Entry 8DFD (electron microscopy, 2.12 A resolution); this record covers chains B and D of the 8 polymer chains in the assembly.

[Chain B (and D)]
Molecule: Nitrogenase molybdenum-iron protein beta chain
Source organism: Azotobacter vinelandii
Notes: EC 1.18.6.1; chain D of this document is another copy of the same molecule, construct and numbering; everything in this record applies to it too
Reference sequence: P07329 (NIFK_AZOVI); residues 1-523 here = UniProt positions 1-523
Sequence (523 residues; row label = number of the first residue in the row):
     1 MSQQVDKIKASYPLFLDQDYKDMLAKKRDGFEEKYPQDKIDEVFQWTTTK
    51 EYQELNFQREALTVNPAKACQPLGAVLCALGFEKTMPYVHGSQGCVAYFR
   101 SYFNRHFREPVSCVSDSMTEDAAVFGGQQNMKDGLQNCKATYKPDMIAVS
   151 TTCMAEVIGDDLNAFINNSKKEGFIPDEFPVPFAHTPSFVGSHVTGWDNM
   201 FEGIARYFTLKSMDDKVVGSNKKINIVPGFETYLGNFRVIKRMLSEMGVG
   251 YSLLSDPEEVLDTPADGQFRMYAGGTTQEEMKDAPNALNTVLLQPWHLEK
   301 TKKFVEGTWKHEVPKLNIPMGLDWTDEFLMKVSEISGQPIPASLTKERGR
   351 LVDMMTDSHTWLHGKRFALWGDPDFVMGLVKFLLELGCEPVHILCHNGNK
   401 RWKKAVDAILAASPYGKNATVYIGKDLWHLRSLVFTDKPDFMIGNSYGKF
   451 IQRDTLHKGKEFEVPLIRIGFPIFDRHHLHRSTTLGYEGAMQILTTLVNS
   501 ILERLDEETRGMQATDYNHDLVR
Not modelled in the structure: 1
Bound ions: fe(8)-S(7) cluster Fe: C70, C95, C153 (shared with 3 residues of chain A); Fe ion site 1: R108, E109 (shared with D353(D), D357(D) of chain D); Fe ion site 2: D353, D357 (shared with R108(D), E109(D) of chain D)
Small-molecule neighbours: fe(8)-S(7) cluster (CLF): C70, P72, S92, G94, C95, Y98, F99, T152, C153, S188
Swiss-Prot annotation at these positions:
  - binding site ([8Fe-7S] cluster): C70, C95, C153, S188

[Interface between chain B and chain D]
Contacting residue pairs (138):
  S11(B) - Y517(D)  hydrogen bond (backbone-side chain)
  S11(B) - N518(D)
  Y12(B) - L505(D)  hydrophobic
  Y12(B) - E508(D)  hydrogen bond
  Y12(B) - T509(D)
  Y12(B) - T515(D)
  Y12(B) - Y517(D)
  Y12(B) - N518(D)
  F15(B) - Y517(D)
  L16(B) - A514(D)
  L16(B) - T515(D)
  L16(B) - Y517(D)
  K34(B) - Q513(D)  hydrogen bond
  Q37(B) - Q513(D)  hydrogen bond
  R105(B) - V522(D)
  R108(B) - D357(D)
  R108(B) - R523(D)  hydrogen bond (side chain-backbone)
  E109(B) - D353(D)
  E109(B) - D357(D)
  R238(B) - R350(D)
  E259(B) - K346(D)  salt bridge
  E259(B) - R350(D)  salt bridge
  D262(B) - R350(D)  salt bridge
  P264(B) - K346(D)
  P264(B) - G349(D)
  P264(B) - R350(D)
  A265(B) - G349(D)  hydrogen bond (backbone-backbone)
  A265(B) - V352(D)
  A265(B) - D353(D)
  K346(B) - E259(D)  salt bridge
  K346(B) - P264(D)
  G349(B) - P264(D)
  G349(B) - A265(D)  hydrogen bond (backbone-backbone)
  R350(B) - R238(D)
  R350(B) - E259(D)  salt bridge
  R350(B) - D262(D)  salt bridge
  R350(B) - P264(D)
  R350(B) - R481(D)
  V352(B) - A265(D)
  D353(B) - E109(D)
  D353(B) - A265(D)
  M354(B) - H478(D)
  M354(B) - R481(D)
  D357(B) - R108(D)
  D357(B) - E109(D)
  D357(B) - H477(D)
  D357(B) - H478(D)
  S358(B) - H477(D)  hydrogen bond
  S358(B) - H478(D)  hydrogen bond
  W361(B) - H477(D)
  S446(B) - L521(D)
  Y447(B) - L521(D)  hydrophobic
  K449(B) - D506(D)  salt bridge
  K449(B) - H519(D)
  K449(B) - D520(D)  hydrogen bond (side chain-backbone)
  F450(B) - L521(D)  hydrophobic
  Q452(B) - R510(D)
  R453(B) - R510(D)
  R453(B) - M512(D)
  R453(B) - D516(D)
  D454(B) - M512(D)
  L456(B) - R510(D)
  H457(B) - M512(D)
  E463(B) - R510(D)
  R468(B) - D506(D)  salt bridge
  F474(B) - L521(D)
  F474(B) - V522(D)
  F474(B) - R523(D)  hydrogen bond (backbone-backbone)
  D475(B) - L502(D)
  D475(B) - D506(D)
  D475(B) - L521(D)  hydrogen bond (backbone-backbone)
  D475(B) - R523(D)
  R476(B) - N499(D)
  R476(B) - L502(D)
  R476(B) - E503(D)  salt bridge
  R476(B) - D506(D)  salt bridge
  H477(B) - D357(D)
  H477(B) - S358(D)  hydrogen bond
  H477(B) - W361(D)
  H477(B) - T495(D)
  H477(B) - V498(D)
  H477(B) - N499(D)  hydrogen bond (backbone-side chain)
  H477(B) - L502(D)
  H477(B) - R523(D)  hydrogen bond (side chain-backbone)
  H478(B) - M354(D)
  H478(B) - D357(D)
  H478(B) - S358(D)  hydrogen bond
  H478(B) - L494(D)
  H478(B) - T495(D)
  L479(B) - N499(D)
  R481(B) - M354(D)
  L494(B) - H478(D)
  T495(B) - H477(D)
  V498(B) - H477(D)
  N499(B) - R476(D)
  N499(B) - H477(D)  hydrogen bond (side chain-backbone)
  N499(B) - L479(D)
  L502(B) - D475(D)
  L502(B) - H477(D)
  E503(B) - R476(D)  salt bridge
  L505(B) - Y12(D)  hydrophobic
  D506(B) - K449(D)  salt bridge
  D506(B) - R468(D)  salt bridge
  D506(B) - D475(D)
  D506(B) - R476(D)  salt bridge
  E508(B) - Y12(D)  hydrogen bond
  T509(B) - Y12(D)
  R510(B) - Q452(D)
  R510(B) - R453(D)
  R510(B) - L456(D)
  R510(B) - E463(D)
  M512(B) - R453(D)
  M512(B) - D454(D)
  M512(B) - H457(D)
  Q513(B) - K34(D)  hydrogen bond
  Q513(B) - Q37(D)  hydrogen bond
  A514(B) - L16(D)
  T515(B) - Y12(D)
  T515(B) - L16(D)
  Y517(B) - S11(D)  hydrogen bond (side chain-backbone)
  Y517(B) - Y12(D)
  Y517(B) - F15(D)
  Y517(B) - L16(D)
  N518(B) - S11(D)  hydrogen bond
  N518(B) - Y12(D)
  H519(B) - K449(D)
  D520(B) - K449(D)  hydrogen bond (backbone-side chain)
  L521(B) - S446(D)
  L521(B) - Y447(D)  hydrophobic
  L521(B) - F450(D)  hydrophobic
  L521(B) - F474(D)
  L521(B) - D475(D)  hydrogen bond (backbone-backbone)
  V522(B) - R105(D)
  V522(B) - F474(D)
  R523(B) - R108(D)  hydrogen bond (backbone-side chain)
  R523(B) - F474(D)  hydrogen bond (backbone-backbone)
  R523(B) - D475(D)
  R523(B) - H477(D)  hydrogen bond (backbone-side chain)
Also at the interface, not in a pair above, chain B (68 interface residues in all): P13, F44, T263, M491, D516
Also at the interface, not in a pair above, chain D (68 interface residues in all): P13, F44, T263, M491

[Overview]
Chain B and chain D each contribute 68 residues to their interface; the contacts include 27 hydrogen bonds and
14 salt bridges. Among the polar pairs are E259(B)-K346(D), E259(B)-R350(D) and D262(B)-R350(D). Bound to
chain B: fe(8)-S(7) cluster.
Chain B and chain D are both Nitrogenase molybdenum-iron protein beta chain (Azotobacter vinelandii); the
structure, CryoEM structure of the 2:1 ADP-tetrafluoroaluminate stabilized nitrogenase complex from
Azotobacter vinelandii, was determined by electron microscopy, deposited together with 8TC3, 8DFC and 8DBY.
